PDB entry 5YUU | X-ray diffraction, 1.89 A resolution | chains F and G of the 3 polymer chains in the assembly

== Chain F ==
Protein: DNA polymerase IV
Source organism: Escherichia coli (strain K12)
Notes: EC 2.7.7.7
UniProt: Q47155 (DPO4_ECOLI); numbering as in UniProt (aligned over 2-351)
Amino-acid sequence (352 residues; each row starts with the number of its first residue; numbering starts at 0):
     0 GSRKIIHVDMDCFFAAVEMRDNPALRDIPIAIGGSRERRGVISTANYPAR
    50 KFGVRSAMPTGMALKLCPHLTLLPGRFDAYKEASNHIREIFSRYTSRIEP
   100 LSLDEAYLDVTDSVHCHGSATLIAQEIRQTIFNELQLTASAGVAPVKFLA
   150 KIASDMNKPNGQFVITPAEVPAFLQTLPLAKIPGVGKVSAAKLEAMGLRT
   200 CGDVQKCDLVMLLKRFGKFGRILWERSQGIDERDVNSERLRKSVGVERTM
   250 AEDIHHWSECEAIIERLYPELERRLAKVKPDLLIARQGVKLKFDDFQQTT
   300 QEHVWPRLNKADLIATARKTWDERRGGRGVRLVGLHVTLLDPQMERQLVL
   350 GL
Disordered / not traced: 342-351
Differences from the reference sequence: expression tag (0-1)
Curated features (UniProtKB/Swiss-Prot):
  - active site: Glu104
  - binding site (Mg(2+)): Asp8, Asp103
  - site: Phe13 (Substrate discrimination)
  - natural variant: Glu36 to Arg38 (sequence variant, change not given here; In strain: ECOR 45B1), Gln124 (Q124K: In strain: ECOR 35D), Asn132 (N132S: In strain: ECOR 34B1 and ECOR 37UG), Gln135 (Q135H: In strain: ECOR 70B1), Pro170 (P170S: In strain: ECOR 37UG), Ala171 (A171T: In strain: ECOR 45B1, ECOR 46D and 2 more), Leu176 (L176F: In strain: ECOR 37UG), Gly201 (G201S: In strain: ECOR 59B2), Met210 (M210I: In strain: ECOR 37UG, ECOR 45B1 and 4 more; M210T: In strain: ECOR 35D, ECOR 46D and 6 more), Arg225 (R225C: In strain: ECOR 59B2 and ECOR 60B2), Ala310 (A310S: In strain: ECOR 57B2, ECOR 59B2 and 2 more), Asp321 (D321N: In strain: ECOR 35D)
  - mutagenesis: Asp8 (D8A/H: Loss of function), Arg49 (R49A/F: Loss of function), Asp103 (D103A/N: Loss of function), Glu104 (E104A: Loss of function)
Ion coordination: Mg2+ site 1: Asp8, Met9, Asp103 (together with dTTP); Mg2+ site 2: Asp8, Asp103, Glu104 (together with dTTP) (shared with 1 residue of chain H)
Residues lining bound ligands: dTTP: Asp8, Met9, Asp10, Cys11, Phe12, Phe13, Ser42, Thr43, Tyr46, Arg49, Ser55, Ala56, Asp103, Glu104, Lys157
Reported in the primary citation:
  - mutagenesis - R49A: abolished catalytic activity

== Chain G ==
Molecule: DTN1
Sequence (18 nucleotides; row label = number of the first residue in the row):
   837 TCTAGGGTCCTAGGACCC
Disordered / not traced: 837

== Chain F / chain G interface ==
Contacting residue pairs - 34 pairs, chain F then chain G:
  Arg38(F) - DT839(G)  phosphate contact
  Arg38(F) - DA840(G)  sugar contact
  Val40(F) - DT839(G)  phosphate contact
  Val40(F) - DA840(G)  base contact
  Ser42(F) - DA840(G)  base contact
  Ala56(F) - DA840(G)  base contact
  Pro58(F) - DC838(G)  sugar contact
  Pro58(F) - DT839(G)  sugar contact
  Lys217(F) - DC846(G)  salt bridge to the phosphate
  Lys217(F) - DT847(G)  phosphate contact
  Arg238(F) - DT844(G)  hydrogen bond to the phosphate
  Arg238(F) - DC845(G)  salt bridge to the phosphate
  Arg240(F) - DG843(G)  salt bridge to the phosphate
  Arg240(F) - DT844(G)  phosphate contact
  Lys241(F) - DT844(G)  hydrogen bond to the phosphate
  Lys241(F) - DC845(G)  salt bridge to the phosphate
  Ser242(F) - DG843(G)  sugar contact
  Ser242(F) - DT844(G)  hydrogen bond to the phosphate
  Val243(F) - DG843(G)  phosphate contact
  Gly244(F) - DG842(G)  phosphate contact
  Gly244(F) - DG843(G)  hydrogen bond to the phosphate
  Val245(F) - DG842(G)  phosphate contact
  Glu246(F) - DG841(G)  sugar contact
  Glu246(F) - DG842(G)  hydrogen bond to the phosphate
  Arg247(F) - DG841(G)  salt bridge to the phosphate
  Arg247(F) - DG842(G)  salt bridge to the phosphate
  Thr248(F) - DA840(G)  sugar contact
  Thr248(F) - DG841(G)  hydrogen bond to the phosphate
  Arg273(F) - DG842(G)  salt bridge to the phosphate
  Arg273(F) - DG843(G)  salt bridge to the phosphate
  Phe295(F) - DT839(G)  stacking on the base
  Arg330(F) - DT839(G)  salt bridge to the phosphate
  Arg330(F) - DA840(G)  salt bridge to the phosphate
  Leu331(F) - DG841(G)  phosphate contact
Also at the interface, not in a pair above, chain F (25 interface residues in all): Gly39, Ile41, Gly60, Leu239, Lys291

== Overview ==
25 residues of chain F and 10 residues of chain G are in contact, with 6 hydrogen bonds, 10 salt bridges and 1
aromatic stacking contact. Among the polar pairs are Arg238(F)-DT844(G), Lys241(F)-DT844(G) and
Ser242(F)-DT844(G). Chain F binds dTTP. From the paper: R49A of chain F abolishes catalytic activity.
Chain F is DNA polymerase IV (Escherichia coli (strain K12)) and chain G is DTN1; the structure, DNA
polymerase IV - DNA ternary complex 4, was determined by X-ray diffraction (same publication as 5YUR, 5YUS,
5YUT, 5YUV, 5YUW, 5YUX and 10 further entries).
